7L4K - chains A and B of the 3 polymer chains in the assembly; structure by X-ray diffraction, 2.61 A resolution.

== Chain A ==
Protein: DNA (cytosine-5)-methyltransferase DRM2
Organism: Arabidopsis thaliana
Notes: EC 2.1.1.37
UniProt: Q9M548 (DRM2_ARATH); residues 270-626 here = UniProt positions 270-626
Amino-acid sequence (357 residues; row label = number of the first residue in the row):
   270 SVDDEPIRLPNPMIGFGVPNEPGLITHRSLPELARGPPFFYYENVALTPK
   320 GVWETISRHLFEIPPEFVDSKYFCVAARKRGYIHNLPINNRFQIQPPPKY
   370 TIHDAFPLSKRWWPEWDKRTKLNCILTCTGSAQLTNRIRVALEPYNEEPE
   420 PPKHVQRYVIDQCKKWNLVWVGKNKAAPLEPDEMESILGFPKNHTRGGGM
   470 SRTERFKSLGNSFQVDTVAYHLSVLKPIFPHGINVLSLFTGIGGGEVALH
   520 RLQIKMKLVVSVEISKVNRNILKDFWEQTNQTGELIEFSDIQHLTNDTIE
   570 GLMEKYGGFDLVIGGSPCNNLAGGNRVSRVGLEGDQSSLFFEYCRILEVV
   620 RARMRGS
Unresolved in the structure: 270-274
Small-molecule neighbours: S-adenosylhomocysteine (SAH): Glu312, Asn480, Ser481, Phe482, Phe508, Thr509, Gly510, Ile511, Gly512, Gly513, Val531, Glu532, Ile533, Ser534, Asn537, Ser558, Asp559, Ile560, Gln561, Gly584, Pro586, Leu608
Reported in the primary citation:
  - binding site for the 18-nt DNA strand: Cys397
  - mutagenesis - C397G, S400G/Q402G: decreased catalytic activity
  - mutagenesis - C397A: unchanged catalytic activity
  - mutagenesis - C397H: decreased catalytic activity on CG, CHH, and CHG DNAs
  - mutagenesis - C397R: decreased catalytic activity on CHH DNA
  - mutagenesis - C397R: increased catalytic activity on CHG DNA
  - mutagenesis - R595A, R595G: abolished catalytic activity
  - mutagenesis - R595K: decreased catalytic activity on CHH, CHG, and CG DNA
  - specificity-determining residues: Arg595 (proposed by the authors, not directly observed)
  - mutagenesis - C397R, R595A, R595G, R595K: unchanged expression
  - mutagenesis - C397R: increased catalytic activity on CHG methylation
  - mutagenesis - C397H: decreased catalytic activity on CHG methylation

== Chain B ==
Molecule: 18-nt DNA strand
Sequence (18 nucleotides; each row starts with the number of its first residue):
     1 TAAATTCGGATTAGGAAT

== Chain A / chain B interface ==
Pairs across the interface (23):
  Arg277(A) - DG14(B)  phosphate contact
  Pro318(A) - DT12(B)  phosphate contact
  Lys319(A) - DT12(B)  hydrogen bond to the phosphate
  Lys319(A) - DA13(B)  phosphate contact
  Ser400(A) - DT6(B)  phosphate contact
  Ser400(A) - DC7(B)  hydrogen bond to the phosphate
  Ala401(A) - DT6(B)  hydrogen bond to the phosphate
  Gln402(A) - DT6(B)  hydrogen bond to the phosphate
  Gln402(A) - DC7(B)  phosphate contact
  Arg406(A) - DC7(B)  salt bridge to the phosphate
  Trp435(A) - DG8(B)  base contact
  Ser470(A) - DA3(B)  phosphate contact
  Ser470(A) - DA4(B)  phosphate contact
  Arg471(A) - DA4(B)  hydrogen bond to the phosphate
  Thr472(A) - DA3(B)  sugar contact
  Thr472(A) - DA4(B)  hydrogen bond to the phosphate
  Glu473(A) - DA3(B)  phosphate contact
  Gly592(A) - DG9(B)  hydrogen bond to the base
  Gly592(A) - DA10(B)  base contact
  Asn594(A) - DG9(B)  hydrogen bond to the base
  Arg595(A) - DG8(B)  base contact
  Arg595(A) - DG9(B)  hydrogen bond to the sugar
  Arg598(A) - DT11(B)  hydrogen bond to the sugar
Also at the interface, not in a pair above, chain A (22 interface residues in all): Leu278, Thr317, Thr398, Lys434, Gly468, Gly593
Also at the interface, not in a pair above, chain B (12 interface residues in all): DT5

== In short ==
Chain A and chain B form an interface of 22 and 12 residues respectively, with 10 hydrogen bonds and 1 salt
bridge. Polar contacts include Gly592(A)-DG9(B), Asn594(A)-DG9(B) and Arg595(A)-DG9(B). From the paper: a
binding site for the 18-nt DNA strand at Cys397(A); C397G and S400G/Q402G of chain A reduce catalytic
activity; 8 substitutions were tested in all.
Chain A is DNA (cytosine-5)-methyltransferase DRM2 (Arabidopsis thaliana) and chain B is an 18-nt DNA strand;
the structure, Crystal structure of the DRM2-CCG DNA complex, was determined by X-ray diffraction (same
publication as 7L4C, 7L4F, 7L4H, 7L4M and 7L4N).
